9GXH - chain A; structure by X-ray diffraction, 1.90 A resolution.

[Chain A]
Molecule: Nanobody
Source organism: Lama glama
Notes: antibody fragment or engineered binder
Chain sequence (121 residues; numbered 1 to 121; the number before each row is that of its first residue):
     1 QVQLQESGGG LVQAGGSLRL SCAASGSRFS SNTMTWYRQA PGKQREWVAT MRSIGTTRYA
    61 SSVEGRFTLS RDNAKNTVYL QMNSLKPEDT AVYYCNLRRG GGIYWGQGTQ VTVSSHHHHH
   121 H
Disordered / not traced: 117-121
Disulfides: C22-C95
Reported in the primary citation:
  - mutagenesis - T56D, Q81D: unchanged binding to Thrombin-binding aptamer (TBA)

[In short]
The paper reports that T56D and Q81D leave binding to Thrombin-binding aptamer (TBA) unchanged.
Chain A is Nanobody (Lama glama); the structure, Nanobody bound to TBA G-quadruplex, was determined by X-ray
diffraction together with 9GV4 from the same study.
